PDB entry 8GL6 | electron microscopy, 3.20 A resolution | chains F and D of the 4 polymer chains in the assembly

# Chain F
Protein: Type IX secretion system protein PorV domain-containing protein
Source organism: Flavobacterium johnsoniae
Reference sequence: A5FJM7 (A5FJM7_FLAJ1); residues 1-402 here = UniProt positions 1-402
Sequence (402 residues; numbered 1 to 402; the number before each row is that of its first residue):
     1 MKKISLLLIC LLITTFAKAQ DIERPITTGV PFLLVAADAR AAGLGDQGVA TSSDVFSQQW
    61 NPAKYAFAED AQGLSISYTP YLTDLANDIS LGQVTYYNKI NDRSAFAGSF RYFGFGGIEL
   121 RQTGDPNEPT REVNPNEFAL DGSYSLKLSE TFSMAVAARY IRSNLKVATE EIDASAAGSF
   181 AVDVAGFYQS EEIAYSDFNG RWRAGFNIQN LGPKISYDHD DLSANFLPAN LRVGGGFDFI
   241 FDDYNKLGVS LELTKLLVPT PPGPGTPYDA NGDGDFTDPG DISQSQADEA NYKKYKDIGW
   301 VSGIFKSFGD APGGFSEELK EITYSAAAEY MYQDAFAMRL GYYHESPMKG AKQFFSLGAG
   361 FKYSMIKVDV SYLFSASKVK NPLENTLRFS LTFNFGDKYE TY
Not modelled in the structure: 1-20, 268-282
Ligand contacts: Lauryl Maltose Neopentyl Glycol (LMN): Gln72, Leu74, Ile76, Tyr96, Met365, Phe393, Phe395, Gly396

# Chain D
Protein: RemA
Source organism: Flavobacterium johnsoniae
Reference sequence: A5FLS4 (A5FLS4_FLAJ1); residue numbers follow UniProt; this construct covers 1-1436
Sequence (1436 residues; row label = number of the first residue in the row):
     1 MIRKLLLLII LFIQYLSFGQ SANNYCFSSS TSTYSNLTGA TAFPGMPTNG NNDDVISSFS
    61 TLPFTFNFAG INYTQIKISE NGWLSFANVN NAYFDNSAAN ANNAKPILFP FWDDMVYSSV
   121 PRYRIDTVSG SRILKIEWIQ QYFYNGNNGN AISFQVWLYE GSNKIEYRYS RGNNNSGNIS
   181 ASIGIYDANG NYITLNDSGS NPTGQVDTFT TSINARPATN QVYTFTPPPA QPTPTQAGSL
   241 YTFCIDNSNT QTNTVSNGQY SLVNVIQGYN YTFSVDNIFA GAENLTLLDN SNNNLSPSVV
   301 SSGTSGATVT WTATFSGQVR VLLTGNCGET NSGTMTLRLN SAANTLDSQT TAGANNTWIG
   361 HVYNSVGAAP SPFTNANYAG YYTIGTENFD TDFGGDYTCF PVFSNGVQRA SMYTEGFAVR
   421 YRMQSTRPAG CYLIRIIGDD GVRLSINNGG YILDRWVEQG ATTYSNILVN VPANPIFTLE
   481 YYENAGANRV AFNITPFDAA LNTITAPATV NFCNGGDPAV IDGSLQYNSA DPNAANPYIN
   541 FQWQIQTDGG GFSNIPGATG RTYDPPAMAA NGTANDIVYQ YRRLATSNVA GTGTACDFTA
   601 STPVTITNSP TSVGGTASAN QSICYGTQPA NITLSGYRGN IQWQASIDNT NFNNIDGATT
   661 AVLAGSQIGT LTKTTYYRAT TSGTCNTATS TVVTITVRAG NNIISYSNGT SGTVCMQPVE
   721 NAVGSLTAPA GTYFNNVSFA SYGTPTGTAC GSFVINPFCH AATSQSVVES ALLGNSNTIL
   781 IAATNGNFTD PCVGTTKRLY ITASYSQSIC AGNLPGTITG SIPTGNDTYT YLWESSTTSN
   841 TTGFSAASGT NNGQNYTPGT LTQDTWFRRT AYDGACSSVS AVVLVKVIAK VWNGNTNTDW
   901 NTASNWTPNG VPTASDCVVI PNTTNKPIIN GTNTNSYANT LSVNNLGALT VNSTNTLNIT
   961 NTIAVNTTGS LTFNNNSSLL QTNTGTNINS GNITYRRDTQ PVRRYDFTYW STPVTSTPAF
  1021 TLANLSPATL LDKYYSYDPA AGWIISFNGI LPMAKGSGYI VRSPQTFDIT IPAVYPASFV
  1081 GVPNNGNVTV NVVPNSFNLI GNPYPSAVNA FQLLSANSTI GSLYFWMHNA PPSDAVSGDA
  1141 TYNYASSDYA VFNSSGGVTT SNAAQTPAGY IAAGQAFFTN NGAGNSILFT NNMRASGNNS
  1201 QFYKTTGTDN IERNRIWLNF ANKEGAFKQL LVGYIDGATN NWDIQYDAET MDANTYTDFY
  1261 SINQNMSLTI QGRGLPFENS DVIPLGYKTT IAGDFTISID HVDGLFDKQN VYLEDKTTGT
  1321 VSDLKAQDYT FKTEAGTFTD RFALRYTNKT LGTGDFENVK DGLLISVKDK TIKVTSAKEN
  1381 IKEVNIFDIT GKLIYNKKKV GNTELSISNL QSADQVLLVK VNLENNAQIT RKVIFK
Not modelled in the structure: 1-1360

# How chain F and chain D interact
Pairs across the interface - 34 pairs, chain F then chain D:
  Leu82(F) - Ile1389(D)
  Leu82(F) - Thr1390(D)
  Asp84(F) - Lys1420(D)
  Leu85(F) - Phe1387(D)  hydrophobic
  Leu85(F) - Gly1391(D)
  Leu85(F) - Leu1418(D)  hydrophobic
  Leu85(F) - Lys1420(D)  hydrogen bond (backbone-side chain)
  Leu85(F) - Thr1430(D)
  Ala86(F) - Leu1418(D)  hydrophobic
  Ala86(F) - Thr1430(D)
  Asn87(F) - Lys1432(D)  hydrogen bond (backbone-side chain)
  Ile89(F) - Ile1389(D)  hydrophobic
  Ile89(F) - Leu1418(D)  hydrophobic
  Ile89(F) - Lys1432(D)
  Phe115(F) - Ile1389(D)  hydrophobic
  Phe115(F) - Lys1432(D)
  Ile118(F) - Val1416(D)  hydrophobic
  Ile118(F) - Lys1432(D)
  Ile118(F) - Val1433(D)  hydrophobic
  Ile118(F) - Ile1434(D)  hydrophobic
  Leu120(F) - Ile1434(D)  hydrophobic
  Leu120(F) - Lys1436(D)
  Arg121(F) - Ile1365(D)
  Arg121(F) - Ser1366(D)
  Arg121(F) - Val1367(D)  hydrogen bond (backbone-backbone)
  Gln122(F) - Val1367(D)
  Gln122(F) - Lys1368(D)  hydrogen bond
  Gln122(F) - Lys1436(D)
  Gly124(F) - Leu1364(D)
  Lys166(F) - Gln1415(D)
  Val167(F) - Gln1415(D)  hydrogen bond (backbone-side chain)
  Val167(F) - Ile1434(D)  hydrophobic
  Thr169(F) - Lys1436(D)
  Ile172(F) - Gln1415(D)
Interface residues without a listed pair, chain F (22 interface residues in all): Asp88, Glu119, Thr123, Pro126, Arg131, Ala168
Interface residues without a listed pair, chain D (19 interface residues in all): Asp1388

# In short
Chain F and chain D form an interface of 22 and 19 residues respectively, with 5 hydrogen bonds. Polar
contacts include Leu85(F)-Lys1420(D), Asn87(F)-Lys1432(D) and Gln122(F)-Lys1368(D). Bound to chain F: Lauryl
Maltose Neopentyl Glycol.
Here chain F is Type IX secretion system protein PorV domain-containing protein and chain D is RemA, both from
Flavobacterium johnsoniae. Entry 8GL6 (The Type 9 Secretion System in vitro assembled, RemA-CTD substrate
bound complex) was determined by electron microscopy.
